7D2L - chains A and B of the 4 polymer chains in the assembly; structure by X-ray diffraction, 2.75 A resolution.

# Chain A
Protein: 12i1-D647A
Source organism: Lachnospiraceae bacterium ND2006
Sequence (1101 residues; each row starts with the number of its first residue):
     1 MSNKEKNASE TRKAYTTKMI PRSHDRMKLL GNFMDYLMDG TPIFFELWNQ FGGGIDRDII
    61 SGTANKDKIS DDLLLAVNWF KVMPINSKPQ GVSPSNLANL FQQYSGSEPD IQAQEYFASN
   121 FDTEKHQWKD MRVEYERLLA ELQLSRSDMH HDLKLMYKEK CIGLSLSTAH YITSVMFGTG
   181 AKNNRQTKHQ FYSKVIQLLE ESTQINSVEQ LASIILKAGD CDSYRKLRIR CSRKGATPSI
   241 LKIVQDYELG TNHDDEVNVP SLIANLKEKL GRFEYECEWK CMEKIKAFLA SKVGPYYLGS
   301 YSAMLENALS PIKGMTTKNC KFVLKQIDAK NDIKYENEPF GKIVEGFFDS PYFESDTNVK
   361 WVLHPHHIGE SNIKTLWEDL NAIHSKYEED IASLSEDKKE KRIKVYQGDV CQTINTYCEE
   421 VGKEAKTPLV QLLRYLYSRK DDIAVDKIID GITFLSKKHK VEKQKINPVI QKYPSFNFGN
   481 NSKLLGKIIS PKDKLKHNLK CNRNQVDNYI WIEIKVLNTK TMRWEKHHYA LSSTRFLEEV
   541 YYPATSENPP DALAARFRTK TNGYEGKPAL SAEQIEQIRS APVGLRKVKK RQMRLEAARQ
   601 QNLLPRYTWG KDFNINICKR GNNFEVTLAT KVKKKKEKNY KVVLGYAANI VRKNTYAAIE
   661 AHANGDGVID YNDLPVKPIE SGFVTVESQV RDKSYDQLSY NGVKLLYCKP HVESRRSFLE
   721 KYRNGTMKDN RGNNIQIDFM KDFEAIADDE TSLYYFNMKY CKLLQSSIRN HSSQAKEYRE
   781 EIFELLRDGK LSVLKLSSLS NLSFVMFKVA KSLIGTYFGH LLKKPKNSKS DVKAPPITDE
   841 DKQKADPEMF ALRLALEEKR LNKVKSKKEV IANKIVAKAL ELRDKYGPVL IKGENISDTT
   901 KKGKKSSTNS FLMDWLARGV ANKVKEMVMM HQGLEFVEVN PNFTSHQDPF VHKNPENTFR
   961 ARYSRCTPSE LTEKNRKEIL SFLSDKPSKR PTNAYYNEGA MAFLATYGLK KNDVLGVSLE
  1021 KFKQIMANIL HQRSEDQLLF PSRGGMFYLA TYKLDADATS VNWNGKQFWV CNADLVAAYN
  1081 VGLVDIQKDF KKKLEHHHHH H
Unresolved in the structure: 1-6, 826-833, 1092-1101
From the paper describing this entry:
  - binding site for the 43-nt RNA strand (chain B): Lys494, His497, Arg503, Asp507, Tyr509, Trp511, His528, Arg535, Gly584, Lys923
  - binding site for the 40-nt DNA strand: His170, Ala236, Leu298, Arg652, Asn895 to Trp915, Ser945, His946, Arg962
  - binding site for the 40-nt DNA strand: Arg12, Thr168, Lys313, Lys318, Lys321, Asn481, Ser482, Lys483
  - specificity-determining residues: Gly235, Ala236
  - contacts within the chain: Lys13-Glu539, Arg535-Glu539
  - catalytic residues: Glu894, Asp1074
  - mutagenesis - G235A, A236L, W915A, H946A: abolished catalytic activity
  - mutagenesis - R12A, K13A, S174A, K313A, K318A, K321A, K483A, R535A, R620A, K631A, N649A, R652A, R860A, K865A, R962A: decreased catalytic activity

# Chain B
Molecule: 43-nt RNA strand
Source organism: Lachnospiraceae bacterium ND2006
Sequence (43 nucleotides; numbered 1 to 43; the number before each row is that of its first residue):
     1 AUUUUUGUGC CCAUCGUUGG CACUAUUAAG GAAUGGAAUA UAG

# Interface between chain A and chain B
Pairs across the interface (146):
  Arg12(A) - U24(B)  base contact
  Lys13(A) - U24(B)  phosphate contact
  Ala14(A) - U24(B)  hydrogen bond to the sugar
  Ala14(A) - A25(B)  sugar contact
  Thr16(A) - G7(B)  hydrogen bond to the sugar
  Thr16(A) - A25(B)  sugar contact
  Thr17(A) - G7(B)  sugar contact
  Lys18(A) - U6(B)  salt bridge to the phosphate
  Ile20(A) - U3(B)  sugar contact
  Ile20(A) - U6(B)  phosphate contact
  Arg22(A) - A1(B)  sugar contact
  Lys318(A) - A29(B)  base contact
  Glu354(A) - A42(B)  phosphate contact
  Asp356(A) - A40(B)  sugar contact
  Gln431(A) - A42(B)  sugar contact
  Lys460(A) - A32(B)  phosphate contact
  Lys463(A) - A32(B)  salt bridge to the phosphate
  Gln464(A) - G31(B)  sugar contact
  Gln464(A) - A32(B)  hydrogen bond to the phosphate
  Lys465(A) - G30(B)  phosphate contact
  Lys465(A) - G31(B)  hydrogen bond to the phosphate
  Ile466(A) - G30(B)  sugar contact
  Asn467(A) - A29(B)  hydrogen bond to the sugar
  Asn467(A) - G30(B)  sugar contact
  Pro468(A) - A29(B)  phosphate contact
  Ile470(A) - A28(B)  phosphate contact
  Ile470(A) - A29(B)  sugar contact
  Gln471(A) - A28(B)  sugar contact
  Lys472(A) - U27(B)  sugar contact
  Tyr473(A) - U27(B)  hydrogen bond to the sugar
  Ser475(A) - U26(B)  hydrogen bond to the sugar
  Ile489(A) - A1(B)  base contact
  Lys494(A) - U2(B)  hydrogen bond to the base
  His497(A) - A1(B)  stacking on the base
  His497(A) - U2(B)  base contact
  Asn498(A) - U2(B)  base contact
  Arg503(A) - U2(B)  hydrogen bond to the sugar
  Arg503(A) - U4(B)  base contact
  Asp507(A) - U2(B)  hydrogen bond to the base
  Tyr509(A) - U3(B)  stacking on the base
  Tyr509(A) - U4(B)  sugar contact
  Tyr509(A) - U5(B)  sugar contact
  Tyr509(A) - U6(B)  hydrogen bond to the phosphate
  Trp511(A) - A1(B)  phosphate contact
  Trp511(A) - U2(B)  base contact
  Trp511(A) - U3(B)  hydrogen bond to the base
  His528(A) - A1(B)  stacking on the base
  Ala530(A) - U3(B)  base contact
  Ser532(A) - U6(B)  sugar contact
  Ser532(A) - G7(B)  hydrogen bond to the phosphate
  Ser533(A) - G7(B)  phosphate contact
  Thr534(A) - G7(B)  hydrogen bond to the phosphate
  Arg535(A) - G7(B)  hydrogen bond to the base
  Arg535(A) - C23(B)  base contact
  Arg535(A) - U24(B)  salt bridge to the phosphate
  Lys560(A) - A22(B)  salt bridge to the phosphate
  Thr561(A) - C23(B)  phosphate contact
  Lys567(A) - C21(B)  salt bridge to the phosphate
  Pro568(A) - U18(B)  base contact
  Ala569(A) - U18(B)  base contact
  Leu570(A) - U18(B)  hydrogen bond to the base
  Ile575(A) - U18(B)  base contact
  Ile578(A) - U18(B)  sugar contact
  Arg579(A) - U18(B)  salt bridge to the phosphate
  Pro582(A) - U5(B)  base contact
  Gly584(A) - U6(B)  hydrogen bond to the base
  Leu585(A) - U5(B)  sugar contact
  Leu585(A) - U6(B)  base contact
  Lys587(A) - G9(B)  base contact
  Lys587(A) - C10(B)  base contact
  Lys587(A) - G19(B)  hydrogen bond to the base
  Lys587(A) - G20(B)  hydrogen bond to the base
  Lys587(A) - C21(B)  base contact
  Val588(A) - U6(B)  base contact
  Lys589(A) - U5(B)  salt bridge to the phosphate
  Lys590(A) - U18(B)  phosphate contact
  Lys590(A) - G19(B)  salt bridge to the phosphate
  Lys590(A) - G20(B)  salt bridge to the phosphate
  Arg591(A) - G7(B)  hydrogen bond to the base
  Arg591(A) - U8(B)  hydrogen bond to the base
  Arg591(A) - A22(B)  base contact
  Arg594(A) - U18(B)  hydrogen bond to the base
  Arg594(A) - G20(B)  salt bridge to the phosphate
  Arg620(A) - U27(B)  salt bridge to the phosphate
  Thr627(A) - A25(B)  hydrogen bond to the sugar
  Ser688(A) - C11(B)  base contact
  Ser688(A) - G20(B)  hydrogen bond to the base
  Gln689(A) - G19(B)  hydrogen bond to the base
  Gln689(A) - G20(B)  hydrogen bond to the sugar
  Val690(A) - C12(B)  sugar contact
  Tyr695(A) - C12(B)  sugar contact
  Tyr695(A) - A13(B)  hydrogen bond to the phosphate
  Gln697(A) - C10(B)  hydrogen bond to the sugar
  Gln697(A) - C11(B)  sugar contact
  Tyr700(A) - C12(B)  sugar contact
  Tyr700(A) - A13(B)  hydrogen bond to the phosphate
  Val703(A) - A13(B)  base contact
  Tyr707(A) - A13(B)  base contact
  Lys728(A) - G43(B)  base contact
  Tyr754(A) - C12(B)  hydrogen bond to the phosphate
  Gln765(A) - G36(B)  hydrogen bond to the phosphate
  Arg769(A) - G36(B)  salt bridge to the phosphate
  Arg769(A) - A37(B)  salt bridge to the phosphate
  Leu796(A) - C12(B)  sugar contact
  Leu796(A) - C15(B)  base contact
  Ser797(A) - C11(B)  sugar contact
  Ser797(A) - C12(B)  phosphate contact
  Ser798(A) - C11(B)  sugar contact
  Ser798(A) - C12(B)  phosphate contact
  Leu799(A) - C10(B)  sugar contact
  Lys811(A) - G35(B)  sugar contact
  Ser812(A) - G35(B)  phosphate contact
  Ser812(A) - G36(B)  sugar contact
  Gly815(A) - G36(B)  hydrogen bond to the sugar
  Thr816(A) - G36(B)  hydrogen bond to the phosphate
  Thr816(A) - A37(B)  phosphate contact
  His820(A) - A37(B)  salt bridge to the phosphate
  Lys823(A) - A37(B)  phosphate contact
  Lys823(A) - A38(B)  salt bridge to the phosphate
  Lys859(A) - C10(B)  salt bridge to the phosphate
  Lys859(A) - C11(B)  salt bridge to the phosphate
  Asn862(A) - G9(B)  hydrogen bond to the sugar
  Asn862(A) - C10(B)  sugar contact
  Lys863(A) - C11(B)  salt bridge to the phosphate
  Lys865(A) - A25(B)  salt bridge to the phosphate
  Ser866(A) - C10(B)  hydrogen bond to the sugar
  Glu869(A) - A22(B)  sugar contact
  Glu869(A) - C23(B)  hydrogen bond to the sugar
  Val870(A) - A22(B)  sugar contact
  Asn873(A) - A22(B)  sugar contact
  Asn873(A) - C23(B)  hydrogen bond to the phosphate
  Thr900(A) - A32(B)  hydrogen bond to the sugar
  Thr900(A) - A33(B)  sugar contact
  Lys901(A) - A33(B)  phosphate contact
  Lys902(A) - A33(B)  hydrogen bond to the phosphate
  Ser906(A) - U34(B)  phosphate contact
  Asn909(A) - A33(B)  hydrogen bond to the phosphate
  Asn909(A) - U34(B)  hydrogen bond to the phosphate
  Ser910(A) - U34(B)  sugar contact
  Met913(A) - A33(B)  sugar contact
  Met913(A) - U34(B)  sugar contact
  Lys923(A) - C23(B)  hydrogen bond to the sugar
  Lys923(A) - U24(B)  phosphate contact
  Glu926(A) - U24(B)  base contact
  Met927(A) - C23(B)  phosphate contact
  Met927(A) - U24(B)  phosphate contact
Also at the interface, not in a pair above, chain A (106 interface residues in all): Thr11, Asp493, Arg586, Val686, Glu687, Arg691, Lys790, Gly819
Also at the interface, not in a pair above, chain B (42 interface residues in all): U14, G16, U17, U41

# Summary
106 residues of chain A face 42 of chain B across their interface, with 42 hydrogen bonds, 19 salt bridges and
3 aromatic stacking contacts. Polar contacts include Lys494(A)-U2(B), Asp507(A)-U2(B) and Trp511(A)-U3(B).
From the paper: catalytic residues Glu894(A) and Asp1074(A); R12A, K13A and S174A of chain A, among others,
reduce catalytic activity; 19 substitutions were tested in all.
Chain A is 12i1-D647A and chain B is a 43-nt RNA strand, both from Lachnospiraceae bacterium ND2006; the
structure, Crystal structure of the Cas12i1 R-loop complex before target DNA cleavage, was determined by X-ray
diffraction together with 7EU9, 7D3J and 7D8C from the same study.
